Entry 7K5B (electron microscopy, 4.50 A resolution (low resolution: residue-level contacts below are approximate; hydrogen-bond / salt-bridge calls are withheld)); this record covers chains D and I of the 18 polymer chains in the assembly.

Chain D:
Name: Dynein intermediate chain 2
Source organism: Tetrahymena thermophila
UniProtKB: I7M008 (I7M008_TETTS); residues 61-655 here = UniProt positions 61-655
Amino-acid sequence (595 residues; numbered 61 to 655; the number before each row is that of its first residue):
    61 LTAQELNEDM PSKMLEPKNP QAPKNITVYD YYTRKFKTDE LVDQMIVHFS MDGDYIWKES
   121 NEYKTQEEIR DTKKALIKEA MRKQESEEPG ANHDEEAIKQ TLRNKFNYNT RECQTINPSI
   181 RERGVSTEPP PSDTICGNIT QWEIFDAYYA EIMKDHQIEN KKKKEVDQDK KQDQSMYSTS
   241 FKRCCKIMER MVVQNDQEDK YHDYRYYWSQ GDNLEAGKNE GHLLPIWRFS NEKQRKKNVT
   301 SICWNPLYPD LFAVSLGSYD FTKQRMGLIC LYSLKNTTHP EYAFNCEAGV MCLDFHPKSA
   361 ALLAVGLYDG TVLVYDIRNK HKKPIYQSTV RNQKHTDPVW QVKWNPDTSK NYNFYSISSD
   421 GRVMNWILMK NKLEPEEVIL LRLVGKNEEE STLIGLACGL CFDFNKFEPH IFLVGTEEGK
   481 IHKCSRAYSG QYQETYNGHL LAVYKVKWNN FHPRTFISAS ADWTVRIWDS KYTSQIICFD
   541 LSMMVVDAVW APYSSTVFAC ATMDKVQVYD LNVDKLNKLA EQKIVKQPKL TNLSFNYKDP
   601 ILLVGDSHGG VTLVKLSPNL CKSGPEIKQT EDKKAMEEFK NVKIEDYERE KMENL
Disordered / not traced: 270-277, 443-450

Chain I:
Name: Dynein light chain
Source organism: Tetrahymena thermophila
UniProtKB: Q1HFX0 (Q1HFX0_TETTH); numbering as in UniProt (aligned over 5-110)
Amino-acid sequence (106 residues; each row starts with the number of its first residue):
     5 KAVTDMDINE LRKLMIGKAI INSSDMQGDL LQEAQDVIQS GIENNSAPVL NIEAACKYIK
    65 ENLDKKFGPT WQCIIGEGYA YDVTVQNNTL LFMFYNGNLA VLIFKS

How chain D and chain I interact:
Contacting residue pairs (47; chain D residue first):
  Pro-191(D) / Asn-91(I)
  Ser-192(D) / Val-89(I)
  Ser-192(D) / Gln-90(I)
  Asp-193(D) / Val-87(I)
  Asp-193(D) / Thr-88(I)
  Asp-193(D) / Val-89(I)
  Asp-193(D) / Asn-91(I)
  Thr-194(D) / Val-87(I)
  Thr-194(D) / Thr-88(I)
  Ile-195(D) / Tyr-85(I)
  Ile-195(D) / Asp-86(I)
  Ile-195(D) / Val-87(I)
  Ile-195(D) / Leu-94(I)
  Cys-196(D) / Tyr-85(I)
  Cys-196(D) / Asp-86(I)
  Gly-197(D) / Tyr-83(I)
  Gly-197(D) / Tyr-85(I)
  Asn-198(D) / Tyr-83(I)
  Ile-199(D) / Glu-81(I)
  Ile-199(D) / Gly-82(I)
  Ile-199(D) / Tyr-83(I)
  Ile-199(D) / Phe-96(I)
  Ile-199(D) / Phe-98(I)
  Ile-199(D) / Ala-104(I)
  Gln-201(D) / Glu-81(I)
  Gln-201(D) / Gly-101(I)
  Gln-201(D) / Asn-102(I)
  Glu-203(D) / Asn-26(I)
  Ile-204(D) / Ile-24(I)
  Ile-204(D) / Phe-98(I)
  Ile-204(D) / Tyr-99(I)
  Ile-204(D) / Gly-101(I)
  Ile-204(D) / Leu-103(I)
  Phe-205(D) / Ile-12(I)
  Phe-205(D) / Leu-15(I)
  Ala-207(D) / Ile-24(I)
  Ala-207(D) / Phe-98(I)
  Tyr-208(D) / Met-19(I)
  Tyr-208(D) / Lys-22(I)
  Tyr-208(D) / Ile-24(I)
  Tyr-208(D) / Asn-100(I)
  Tyr-209(D) / Val-7(I)
  Tyr-209(D) / Leu-15(I)
  Glu-211(D) / Ala-23(I)
  Glu-211(D) / Ile-24(I)
  Ile-212(D) / Leu-15(I)
  Ile-212(D) / Met-19(I)
Interface residues without a listed pair, chain D (20 interface residues in all): Pro-190, Met-213
Interface residues without a listed pair, chain I (31 interface residues in all): Arg-16, Ile-20, Gly-80, Ala-84

Overview:
The interface between chain D and chain I involves 20 residues on one side and 31 on the other.
Chain D is Dynein intermediate chain 2 and chain I is Dynein light chain, both from Tetrahymena thermophila;
the structure, Structure of outer-arm dynein bound to microtubule doublet in microtubule binding state 2
(MTBS-2), was determined by electron microscopy (same publication as 7K58, 7KEK, 7MWG and 7N32).
